PDB entry 5FMG | electron microscopy, 3.60 A resolution | chains B and C of the 28 polymer chains in the assembly

[Chain B]
Protein: Proteasome subunit alpha type 2, putative
Source organism: Plasmodium falciparum
Notes: EC 3.4.25.1
Reference sequence: C6KST3 (C6KST3_PLAF7); numbering as in UniProt (aligned over 1-235)
Chain sequence (235 residues; row label = number of the first residue in the row):
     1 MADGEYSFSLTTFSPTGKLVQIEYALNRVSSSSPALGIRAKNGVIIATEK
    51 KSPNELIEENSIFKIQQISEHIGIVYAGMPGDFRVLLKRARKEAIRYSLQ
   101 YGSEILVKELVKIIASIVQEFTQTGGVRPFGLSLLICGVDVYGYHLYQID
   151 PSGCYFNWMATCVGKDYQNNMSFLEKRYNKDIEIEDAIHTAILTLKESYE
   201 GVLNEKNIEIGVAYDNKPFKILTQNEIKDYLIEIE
Unresolved in the structure: 1-6, 51-54, 197-206, 233-235

[Chain C]
Protein: Proteasome subunit alpha type
Source organism: Plasmodium falciparum
Notes: EC 3.4.25.1
Reference sequence: Q8IDG3 (Q8IDG3_PLAF7); residues 1-246 here = UniProt positions 1-246
Chain sequence (246 residues; numbered 1 to 246; the number before each row is that of its first residue):
     1 MARRYDSRTTTFSPEGRLYQVEYALEAINNASITIGLITKDGVILGADKV
    51 FISKLIDKANNYEKIYKIDKHIFCGVAGLNADANILINQSRLYAQRYLYN
   101 YNEVQPVSQLVVQICDIKQSYTQYGGLRPYGVSFLIGGYDTKDGYQLYHT
   151 DPSGNYSGWFATAIGTNNLTASSVLKQEWKNDMTLEEGLLLALKTLAKST
   201 DTEIPKSEKIELAYLTNKDGEVYQKYLTEKEIEELIKLYTQKYIKE
Unresolved in the structure: 1-8, 50-61, 241-246

[Chain B / chain C interface]
Pairs across the interface (34):
  S7(B) with G125(C); G126(C)
  F8(B) with G126(C)
  S9(B) with G126(C), hydrogen bond (backbone-backbone); L127(C); R128(C), hydrogen bond (side chain-backbone)
  T11(B) with R128(C)
  F13(B) with Q20(C); Y23(C), hydrophobic; A24(C), hydrophobic; R128(C); P129(C)
  S14(B) with Y23(C)
  P15(B) with Y23(C), hydrophobic; E26(C)
  T16(B) with E26(C)
  G17(B) with Y23(C); A27(C)
  L19(B) with R128(C)
  S116(B) with I85(C)
  Q119(B) with A81(C), hydrogen bond (side chain-backbone); D82(C); I85(C); R128(C)
  T122(B) with R128(C), hydrogen bond (backbone-side chain)
  Q123(B) with Y121(C); L127(C); R128(C), hydrogen bond (side chain-backbone); Y130(C)
  T124(B) with L127(C)
  G125(B) with L127(C)
  S152(B) with A81(C)
  G153(B) with A81(C)
  C154(B) with A81(C), hydrophobic
Also at the interface, not in a pair above, chain B (21 interface residues in all): T12, A115
Also at the interface, not in a pair above, chain C (18 interface residues in all): L79, N84, G131

[Overview]
The interface between chain B and chain C involves 21 residues on one side and 18 on the other, with 5
hydrogen bonds. Among the polar pairs are S9(B)-R128(C), Q119(B)-A81(C) and T122(B)-R128(C).
Here chain B is Proteasome subunit alpha type 2, putative and chain C is Proteasome subunit alpha type, both
from Plasmodium falciparum. Entry 5FMG (Structure and function based design of Plasmodium-selective proteasome
inhibitors) was determined by electron microscopy.
